PDB entry 1ERW | X-ray diffraction, 1.80 A resolution | chain A

[Chain A]
Molecule: Thioredoxin
From: Homo sapiens
UniProt: P10599 (THIO_HUMAN); residues 2-105 here correspond to UniProt positions 1-104 (UniProt number = residue number - 1)
Amino-acid sequence (105 residues; numbered 1 to 105; the number before each row is that of its first residue):
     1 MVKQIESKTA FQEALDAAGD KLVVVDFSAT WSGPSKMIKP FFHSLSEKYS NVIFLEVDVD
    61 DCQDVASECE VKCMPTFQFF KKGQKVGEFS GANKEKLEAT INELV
Differences from the reference sequence: engineered mutation Ser32 (Cys31 in P10599), Ser35 (Cys34 in P10599)
Cystine bridges: Cys73 forms a disulfide with the same residue of a neighbouring copy of this chain
Reported in the primary citation:
  - self-association interface (contacts with another copy of this molecule); pairs are residue here / residue on that copy: Trp31-Trp31, Cys73-Cys73 (disulfide)
  - contacts within the chain: Ser32-Ser35 (hydrogen bond)
  - conformationally variable residues (loop rearrangement, side-chain flip): Ala29 to Ser35, Met74
  - mutagenesis - C32S/C35S: abolished catalytic activity (citing earlier work)
  - mutagenesis - C32S/C35S: abolished growth (citing earlier work)

[Summary]
From the paper: C32S/C35S abolish catalytic activity; conformational variability at Ala29 and Met74.
Chain A is Thioredoxin (Homo sapiens); the structure, Human thioredoxin double mutant with cys 32 replaced by
ser and cys 35 replaced by ser, was determined by X-ray diffraction together with 1ERT, 1ERV and 1ERU from the
same study.
